PDB entry 6ADM | electron microscopy, 2.84 A resolution | chains C and B of the 5 polymer chains in the assembly

== Chain C ==
Molecule: VP3
Organism: Seneca valley virus
UniProtKB: A0A1U9IRU2 (A0A1U9IRU2_9PICO); residues 2-238 here correspond to UniProt positions 436-672 (UniProt number = residue number + 434)
Chain sequence (237 residues; numbered 2 to 238; the number before each row is that of its first residue):
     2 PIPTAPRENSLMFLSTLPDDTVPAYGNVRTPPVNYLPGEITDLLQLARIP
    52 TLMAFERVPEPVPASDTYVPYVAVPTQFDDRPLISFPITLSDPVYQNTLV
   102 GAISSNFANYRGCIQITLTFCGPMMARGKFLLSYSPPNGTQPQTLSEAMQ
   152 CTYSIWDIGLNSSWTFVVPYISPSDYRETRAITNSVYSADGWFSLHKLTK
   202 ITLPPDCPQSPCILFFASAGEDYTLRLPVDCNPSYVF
Not modelled in the structure: 59-67

== Chain B ==
Molecule: VP2
Organism: Seneca valley virus
UniProtKB: A0A1U9IRU2 (A0A1U9IRU2_9PICO); residues 12-278 here correspond to UniProt positions 162-428 (UniProt number = residue number + 150)
Chain sequence (267 residues; numbered 12 to 278; the number before each row is that of its first residue):
    12 DRVTTQTAGNTAINTQSSLGVLCAYVEDPTKSDPPSSSTDQPTTTFTAID
    62 RWYTGRLNSWTKAVKTFSFQAVPLPGAFLSRQGGLNGGAFTATLHRHFLM
   112 KCGWQVQVQCNLTQFHQGALLVAMVPETTLDVKPDGKAKSLQELNEEQWV
   162 EMSDDYRTGKNMPFQSLGTYYRPPNWTWGPNFINPYQVTVFPHQILNART
   212 STSVDINVPYIGETPTQSSETQNSWTLLVMVLVPLDYKEGATTDPEITFS
   262 VRPTSPYFNGLRNRYTA

== How chain C and chain B interact ==
Residue-residue contacts - 72 pairs, chain C then chain B:
  Tyr36(C) with Gly223(B), hydrogen bond (side chain-backbone); Glu224(B), hydrogen bond (side chain-backbone); Thr225(B), hydrogen bond (side chain-backbone); Pro226(B)
  Leu37(C) with Gly223(B)
  Pro38(C) with Val37(B), hydrophobic; Pro220(B), hydrophobic; Tyr221(B); Ile222(B), hydrophobic
  Gly39(C) with Tyr36(B)
  Ile50(C) with Thr200(B); Val201(B), hydrophobic
  Pro51(C) with Thr200(B), hydrogen bond (backbone-side chain)
  Thr52(C) with Tyr197(B); Thr200(B)
  Leu53(C) with Phe78(B), hydrophobic; Pro196(B); Tyr197(B), hydrogen bond (backbone-backbone); Leu243(B), hydrophobic
  Met54(C) with Tyr197(B)
  Ala55(C) with Tyr197(B), hydrophobic
  Tyr69(C) with Tyr197(B), hydrogen bond (backbone-side chain)
  Pro71(C) with Thr77(B); Phe78(B), hydrophobic
  Tyr72(C) with Thr77(B), hydrogen bond; Leu243(B); Val244(B), hydrophobic; Pro245(B)
  Asn98(C) with Asn195(B); Tyr197(B); Gln198(B), hydrogen bond (backbone-side chain)
  Thr99(C) with Gln198(B), hydrogen bond (backbone-side chain)
  Leu100(C) with Gln198(B); Val201(B), hydrophobic
  Ala103(C) with Gln198(B)
  Thr120(C) with Asn208(B)
  Phe121(C) with Asn208(B); Arg210(B), hydrogen bond (backbone-side chain)
  Cys122(C) with Gln128(B); Gly129(B), hydrogen bond (backbone-backbone); Ala130(B), hydrophobic; Asn208(B); Val244(B), hydrophobic
  Gly123(C) with Gln128(B); Arg210(B)
  Pro124(C) with Gln125(B); His127(B); Gln128(B); Arg210(B)
  Met125(C) with Gln125(B), hydrogen bond (backbone-backbone); Arg210(B)
  Met126(C) with Gln125(B); Phe126(B), hydrophobic
  Ile159(C) with Arg210(B)
  Gly160(C) with Arg210(B), hydrogen bond (backbone-side chain)
  Ser163(C) with Arg210(B); Thr211(B)
  Asp207(C) with Phe126(B); Lys249(B)
  Cys208(C) with Phe126(B), hydrophobic; Lys249(B)
  Pro209(C) with Phe126(B); Asp247(B); Tyr248(B), hydrophobic
  Ser211(C) with Gln128(B)
  Pro212(C) with Gln128(B)
  Cys213(C) with Val244(B), hydrophobic
  Leu215(C) with Leu243(B), hydrophobic
  Phe217(C) with Ile206(B), hydrophobic
  Tyr236(C) with Trp189(B)
  Val237(C) with Thr188(B), hydrogen bond (backbone-side chain); Trp189(B), hydrophobic
Other interface residues (no listed pair), chain C (41 interface residues in all): Leu47, Val70, Pro205, Gln210
Other interface residues (no listed pair), chain B (36 interface residues in all): Thr169

== Overview ==
41 residues of chain C face 36 of chain B across their interface; the contacts include 14 hydrogen bonds.
Polar pairs include Tyr36(C)-Gly223(B), Tyr36(C)-Glu224(B) and Tyr36(C)-Thr225(B).
Here chain C is VP3 and chain B is VP2, both from Seneca valley virus. Entry 6ADM (Anthrax Toxin Receptor
1-bound full particles of Seneca Valley Virus in acidic conditions) was determined by electron microscopy
together with 6ADL, 6ADR, 6ADS and 6ADT from the same study.
